5O6A - chains A and E of the 6 polymer chains in the assembly; structure by electron microscopy, 3.90 A resolution.

# Chain A
Protein: Envelope protein
Organism: Tick-borne encephalitis virus (strain Hypr)
Notes: EC 3.4.21.91, 3.6.1.15, 3.6.4.13, 2.1.1.56, 2.1.1.57, 2.7.7.48
Reference sequence: Q01299 (POLG_TBEVH); residues 1-496 here correspond to UniProt positions 281-776 (UniProt number = residue number + 280)
Sequence (496 residues; numbered 1 to 496; the number before each row is that of its first residue):
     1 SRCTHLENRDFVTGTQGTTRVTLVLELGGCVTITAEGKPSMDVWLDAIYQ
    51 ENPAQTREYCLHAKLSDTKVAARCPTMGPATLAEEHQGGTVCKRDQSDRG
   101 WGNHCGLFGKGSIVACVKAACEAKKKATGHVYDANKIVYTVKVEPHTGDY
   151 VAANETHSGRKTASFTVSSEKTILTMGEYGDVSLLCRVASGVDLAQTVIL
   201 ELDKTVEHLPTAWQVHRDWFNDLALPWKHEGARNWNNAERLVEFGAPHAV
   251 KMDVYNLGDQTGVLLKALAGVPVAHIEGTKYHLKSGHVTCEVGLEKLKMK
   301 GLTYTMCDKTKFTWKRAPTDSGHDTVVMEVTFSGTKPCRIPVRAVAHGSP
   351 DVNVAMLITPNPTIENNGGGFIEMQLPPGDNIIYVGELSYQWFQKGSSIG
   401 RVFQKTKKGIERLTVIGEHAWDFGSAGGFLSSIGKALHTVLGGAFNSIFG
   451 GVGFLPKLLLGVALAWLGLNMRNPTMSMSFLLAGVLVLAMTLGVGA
Not modelled in the structure: 493-496
Cystine bridges: C3-C30, C60-C121, C74-C105, C92-C116, C186-C290, C307-C338
Covalently attached groups: N-acetylglucosamine (NAG) linked to N154
UniProt features mapped onto this chain:
  - region: D98 to G111 (Fusion peptide)
  - site: A496 (Cleavage)
  - glycosylation: N154 (N-linked (GlcNAc...) asparagine)
From the paper describing this entry:
  - post-translational modification sites: N154
  - self-association interface (contacts with another copy of this molecule): G100 to G109
  - contacts within the chain: H287-H419

# Chain E
Protein: Small envelope protein M
Organism: Tick-borne encephalitis virus (strain Hypr)
Notes: EC 3.4.21.91, 3.6.1.15, 3.6.4.13, 2.1.1.56, 2.1.1.57, 2.7.7.48
Reference sequence: Q01299 (POLG_TBEVH); residues 1-75 here correspond to UniProt positions 206-280 (UniProt number = residue number + 205)
Sequence (75 residues; row label = number of the first residue in the row):
     1 SVLIPSHAQGELTGRGHKWLEGDSLRTHLTRVEGWVWKNRLLALAMVTVV
    51 WLTLESVVTRVAVLVVLLCLAPVYA
Not modelled in the structure: 1, 73-75
UniProt features mapped onto this chain:
  - site: A75 (Cleavage)

# Chain A / chain E interface
Pairs across the interface (45):
  N8(A) - R15(E)
  E26(A) - R15(E)  salt bridge
  L27(A) - R15(E)
  L209(A) - W19(E)  hydrophobic
  P210(A) - W19(E)
  W213(A) - W19(E)
  V215(A) - H7(E)
  H216(A) - H7(E)
  H216(A) - L12(E)
  W219(A) - I4(E)  hydrophobic
  W219(A) - P5(E)  hydrogen bond (side chain-backbone)
  W219(A) - S6(E)
  W219(A) - H7(E)
  L223(A) - I4(E)  hydrophobic
  A224(A) - V2(E)  hydrogen bond (backbone-backbone)
  A224(A) - L3(E)
  L225(A) - I4(E)  hydrophobic
  R240(A) - V2(E)
  V263(A) - I4(E)  hydrophobic
  L265(A) - W19(E)  hydrophobic
  A267(A) - I4(E)  hydrophobic
  A267(A) - P5(E)
  A267(A) - S6(E)
  A267(A) - H7(E)  hydrogen bond (backbone-backbone)
  L268(A) - W19(E)
  A269(A) - H7(E)
  A269(A) - S24(E)
  V271(A) - H7(E)
  V271(A) - K18(E)
  V271(A) - W19(E)
  P272(A) - H17(E)
  V273(A) - H17(E)  hydrogen bond (backbone-backbone)
  K284(A) - G16(E)
  S285(A) - T13(E)  hydrogen bond
  S285(A) - G14(E)  hydrogen bond (side chain-backbone)
  E411(A) - R15(E)  hydrogen bond (backbone-side chain)
  V415(A) - L12(E)
  I416(A) - T13(E)
  G451(A) - Q9(E)
  V452(A) - Q9(E)
  G453(A) - A8(E)
  G453(A) - Q9(E)
  F454(A) - E11(E)
  F454(A) - L25(E)  hydrophobic
  L455(A) - H28(E)
Other interface residues (no listed pair), chain A (39 interface residues in all): Q196, T197, Q214, D222, E243, G270, R412, W466
Other interface residues (no listed pair), chain E (22 interface residues in all): L20, T59

# Summary
39 residues of chain A and 22 residues of chain E are in contact; the contacts include 7 hydrogen bonds and 1
salt bridge. Among the polar pairs are E26(A)-R15(E), W219(A)-P5(E) and S285(A)-T13(E). From the paper: a
modification site at N154(A); a self-association interface involving G100(A).
Chain A is Envelope protein and chain E is Small envelope protein M, both from Tick-borne encephalitis virus
(strain Hypr); the structure, The cryo-EM structure of Tick-borne encephalitis virus mature particle, was
determined by electron microscopy (same publication as 5O6V).
